6JJL - chains B and N of the 18 polymer chains in the assembly; structure by X-ray diffraction, 4.20 A resolution (low resolution: residue-level contacts below are approximate; hydrogen-bond / salt-bridge calls are withheld).

# Chain B
Name: Periplasmic serine endoprotease DegP
Source organism: Escherichia coli K-12
Notes: EC 3.4.21.107
UniProt: P0C0V0 (DEGP_ECOLI); residues 9-448 here correspond to UniProt positions 35-474 (UniProt number = residue number + 26)
Sequence (440 residues; each row starts with the number of its first residue):
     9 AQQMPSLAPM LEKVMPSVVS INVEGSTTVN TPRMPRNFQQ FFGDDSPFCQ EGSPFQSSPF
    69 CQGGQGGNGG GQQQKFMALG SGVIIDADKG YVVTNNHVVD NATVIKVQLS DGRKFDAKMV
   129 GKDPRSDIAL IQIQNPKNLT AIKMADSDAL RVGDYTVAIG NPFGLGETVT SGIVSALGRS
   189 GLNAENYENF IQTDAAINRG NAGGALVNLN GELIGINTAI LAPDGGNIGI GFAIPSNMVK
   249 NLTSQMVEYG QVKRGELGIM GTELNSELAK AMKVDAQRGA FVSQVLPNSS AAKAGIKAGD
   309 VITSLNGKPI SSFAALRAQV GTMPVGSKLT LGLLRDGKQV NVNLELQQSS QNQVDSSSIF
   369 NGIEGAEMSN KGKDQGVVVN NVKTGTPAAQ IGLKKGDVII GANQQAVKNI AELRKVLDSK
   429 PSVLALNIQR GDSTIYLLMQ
Not modelled in the structure: 9-10, 36-81
Sequence notes: conflict Ala210 (Ser236 in P0C0V0)
Curated features (UniProtKB/Swiss-Prot):
  - active site (Charge relay system): His105, Asp135
  - binding site (substrate): Glu32, His105, Asp135, Thr226 to Ala230, Leu265 to Gly269

# Chain N
Name: Cys-tyr-arg-lys-leu
Sequence (5 residues; row label = number of the first residue in the row):
   471 CYRKL

# How chain B and chain N interact
Residue-residue contacts (13; chain B residue first):
  Ile267(B) - Arg473(N)
  Ile267(B) - Lys474(N)
  Ile267(B) - Leu475(N)
  Met268(B) - Tyr472(N)
  Met268(B) - Arg473(N)
  Met268(B) - Lys474(N)
  Gly269(B) - Cys471(N)
  Gly269(B) - Tyr472(N)
  Gly269(B) - Arg473(N)
  Thr270(B) - Cys471(N)
  Phe321(B) - Arg473(N)
  Arg325(B) - Arg473(N)
  Arg325(B) - Lys474(N)
Also at the interface, not in a pair above, chain B (8 interface residues in all): Glu264, Leu265

# In short
The interface between chain B and chain N involves 8 residues on one side and 5 on the other. UniProt lists
active-site residues His105(B) and Asp135(B) and 13 substrate-binding residues on chain B.
Here chain B is Periplasmic serine endoprotease DegP (Escherichia coli K-12) and chain N is
Cys-tyr-arg-lys-leu. Entry 6JJL (Crystal structure of the DegP dodecamer with a modulator) was determined by
X-ray diffraction, deposited together with 6JJK and 6JJO.
